Entry 3SI5 (X-ray diffraction, 2.20 A resolution); this record covers chains A and X.

== Chain A ==
Protein: Mitotic checkpoint serine/threonine-protein kinase BUB1 beta
From: Homo sapiens
Notes: EC 2.7.11.1
UniProt: O60566 (BUB1B_HUMAN); residues 57-220 here correspond to UniProt positions 67-230 (UniProt number = residue number + 10)
Chain sequence (176 residues; row label = number of the first residue in the row):
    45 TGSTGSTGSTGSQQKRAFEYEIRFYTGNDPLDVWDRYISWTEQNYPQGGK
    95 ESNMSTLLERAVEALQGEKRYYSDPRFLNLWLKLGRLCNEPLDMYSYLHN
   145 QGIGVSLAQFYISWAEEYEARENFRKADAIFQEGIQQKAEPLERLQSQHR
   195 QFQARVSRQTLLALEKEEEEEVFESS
Disordered / not traced: 45-53, 206-220
Differences from the reference sequence: expression tag (45-56)
Reported in the primary citation:
  - conformationally variable residues: Val106, Trp125, Tyr139, Tyr141, Leu142
  - mutagenesis - L128A/L131A, Y141A/L142A: decreased signaling in response to SAC arrest
  - mutagenesis - L128A/L131A, Y141A/L142A: decreased binding to Blinkin
  - mutagenesis - L128A/L131A, Y141A/L142A: unchanged stability
  - disease-associated variants - Y155C, E166D: decreased stability (proposed by the authors, not directly observed)
  - mutagenesis - L128A/L131A, Y141A/L142A: decreased binding to Protein CASC5 (chain X)
  - disease-associated variants - Y155C (citing earlier work)

== Chain X ==
Protein: Protein CASC5
From: Homo sapiens
UniProt: Q8NG31 (CASC5_HUMAN); residues 208-226 here correspond to UniProt positions 234-252 (UniProt number = residue number + 26)
Chain sequence (24 residues; numbered 203 to 226; the number before each row is that of its first residue):
   203 GPLGSSSENKIDFNDFIKRLKTGK
Disordered / not traced: 203-207, 226
Differences from the reference sequence: expression tag (203-207)
Reported in the primary citation:
  - mutagenesis - K220A/R221A/K223A/K226A: unchanged binding to BUBR1
  - conformationally variable residues (order/disorder transition): Phe215 to Thr224
  - mutagenesis - K220A/K223A/K226A: unchanged binding to Mitotic checkpoint serine/threonine-protein kinase BUB1 beta (chain A)

== Chain A / chain X interface ==
Pairs across the interface - 25 pairs, chain A then chain X:
  Ser99(A) - Ile213(X)
  Glu103(A) - Ile213(X)
  Glu103(A) - Phe218(X)
  Glu103(A) - Arg221(X)  salt bridge
  Val106(A) - Phe218(X)  hydrophobic
  Val106(A) - Leu222(X)  hydrophobic
  Glu107(A) - Arg221(X)  salt bridge
  Glu107(A) - Leu222(X)
  Gln110(A) - Leu222(X)
  Trp125(A) - Phe215(X)  hydrophobic
  Leu128(A) - Phe215(X)  hydrophobic
  Leu128(A) - Phe218(X)  hydrophobic
  Arg130(A) - Lys212(X)
  Leu131(A) - Lys212(X)
  Leu131(A) - Ile213(X)  hydrogen bond (backbone-backbone)
  Cys132(A) - Ile213(X)
  Cys132(A) - Phe215(X)  hydrophobic
  Asn133(A) - Ser209(X)
  Asn133(A) - Lys212(X)
  Asn133(A) - Ile213(X)  hydrogen bond (backbone-backbone)
  Asp137(A) - Phe215(X)
  Asp137(A) - Asn216(X)
  Met138(A) - Phe215(X)  hydrophobic
  Tyr141(A) - Phe215(X)  hydrophobic
  Tyr141(A) - Ile219(X)
Also at the interface, not in a pair above, chain X (10 interface residues in all): Gly225
Interface features reported in the paper:
  - residue pairs: Glu103(A)-Arg221(X) (salt bridge), Glu107(A)-Arg221(X) (salt bridge), Leu131(A)-Ile213(X) (hydrogen bond), Asn133(A)-Ile213(X) (backbone contact)
  - interface residues, chain A: Val106(A), Trp125(A), Leu128(A), Leu131(A), Tyr141(A)
  - interface residues, chain X: Ile213(X), Phe215(X), Phe218(X), Ile219(X), Leu222(X)

== In short ==
The interface between chain A and chain X involves 14 residues on one side and 10 on the other; the contacts
include 2 hydrogen bonds and 2 salt bridges. Polar pairs include Glu103(A)-Arg221(X), Glu107(A)-Arg221(X) and
Leu131(A)-Ile213(X). The paper describes salt bridges between Glu103(A) and Arg221(X) and Glu107(A) and
Arg221(X); a hydrogen bond between Leu131(A) and Ile213(X); a backbone contact between Asn133(A) and
Ile213(X). From the paper: L128A/L131A and Y141A/L142A of chain A reduce signaling in response to SAC arrest;
interface residues Val106(A), Trp125(A) and Ile213(X) among others; 6 substitutions were tested in all.
Here chain A is Mitotic checkpoint serine/threonine-protein kinase BUB1 beta and chain X is Protein CASC5,
both from Homo sapiens. Entry 3SI5 (Kinetochore-BUBR1 kinase complex) was determined by X-ray diffraction.
